9ITW - chains I and T of the 16 polymer chains in the assembly; structure by electron microscopy, 4.08 A resolution (low resolution: residue-level contacts below are approximate; hydrogen-bond / salt-bridge calls are withheld).

Chain I:
Name: ATP synthase subunit c
From: Chloroflexus aurantiacus J-10-fl
UniProt: A9WGS9 (ATPL_CHLAA); residue numbers follow UniProt; this construct covers 1-76
Amino-acid sequence (76 residues; numbered 1 to 76; the number before each row is that of its first residue):
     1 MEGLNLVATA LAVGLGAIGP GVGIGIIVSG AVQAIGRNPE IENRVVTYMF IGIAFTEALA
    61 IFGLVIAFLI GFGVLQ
Not modelled in the structure: 73-76
Swiss-Prot annotation at these positions:
  - site: Glu57 (Reversibly protonated during proton transport)

Chain T:
Name: ATP synthase subunit a
From: Chloroflexus aurantiacus J-10-fl
UniProt: A9WGT0 (A9WGT0_CHLAA); residue numbers follow UniProt; this construct covers 1-312
Amino-acid sequence (312 residues; numbered 1 to 312; the number before each row is that of its first residue):
     1 MSTRTRNILI IVGALIISIA SRFFLYTGPP HVEVAAEVIF DGIPGFPITN SFVVAIIIDI
    61 FVIALAVAAT RNLQMVPRGL QNVMEFILES LYNLFRNINA KYVATAFPLV ATIFLFVLFG
   121 NWFGLLPGVG SIGVCHEKKE EHAVVDERLA LAAPAAPLSS VAAAEGEEIH DTCAAQGKKL
   181 VPLFRAPAAD LNFTFAIAVI SFVFIEYWGF RALGPGYLKK FFNTNGIMSF VGIIEFISEL
   241 VKPFALAFRL FGNIFAGEVL LVVMAFLVPL LLPLPFYGFE VFVGFIQALI FALLTYAFLN
   301 IAVTGHDEEH AH
Not modelled in the structure: 1-18, 137-156, 305-312
Disulfide bonds: Cys135-Cys173

How chain I and chain T interact:
Contacting residue pairs (5):
  Ala54(I) with Ile227(T); Phe230(T); Val231(T)
  Glu57(I) with Ile234(T)
  Ala58(I) with Phe230(T)
Also at the interface, not in a pair above, chain I (5 interface residues in all): Phe50, Ile51
Also at the interface, not in a pair above, chain T (5 interface residues in all): Met228

In short:
The chain I/chain T interface involves 5 residues from each chain.
Chain I is ATP synthase subunit c and chain T is ATP synthase subunit a, both from Chloroflexus aurantiacus
J-10-fl; the structure, Chloroflexus aurantiacus ADP-bound ATP synthase, state 1, focused refinement of FO and
peripheral stalk, was determined by electron microscopy together with 9ITJ, 9ITK, 9ITL, 9ITM, 9ITN, 9ITO and
11 further entries from the same study.
